PDB entry 6U0M | electron microscopy, 3.90 A resolution | chains B and D of the 13 polymer chains in the assembly

# Chain B
Protein: DNA replication complex GINS protein PSF2
Organism: Saccharomyces cerevisiae
UniProt: P40359 (PSF2_YEAST); residues 3-200 here = UniProt positions 3-200
Amino-acid sequence (198 residues; numbered 3 to 200; the number before each row is that of its first residue):
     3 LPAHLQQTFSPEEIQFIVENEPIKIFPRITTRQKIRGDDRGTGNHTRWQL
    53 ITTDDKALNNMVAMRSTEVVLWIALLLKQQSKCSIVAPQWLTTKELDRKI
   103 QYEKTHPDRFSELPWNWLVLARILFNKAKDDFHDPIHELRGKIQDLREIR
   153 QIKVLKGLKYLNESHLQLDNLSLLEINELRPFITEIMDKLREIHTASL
Not modelled in the structure: 33-49

# Chain D
Protein: DNA replication complex GINS protein SLD5
Organism: Saccharomyces cerevisiae
UniProt: Q03406 (SLD5_YEAST); numbering as in UniProt (aligned over 3-293)
Amino-acid sequence (291 residues; row label = number of the first residue in the row):
     3 INIDDILAELDKETTAVDSTKITQGSSSTTHRDANTIVGSSLDLNDKTQI
    53 YVSPQQDFSDLMKSWKNERCSPELLPYPHQLMKRLLNRISMQSQLIENIS
   103 MGFLDMQNASNANPPMPNESKLPLLCMETELERLKFVIRSYIRCRLSKID
   153 KFSLYLRQLNEDENSLISLTDLLSKDEIKYHDTHSLIWLKLVNDSILKYM
   203 PEELQAINDTEGSVNMIDEPDWNKFVFIHVNGPPDGKWNEDPLLQENEFG
   253 KPCYTVTIPDLKEEVELTIGSIYVMRYEVIRDLLRDDKVAL
Not modelled in the structure: 3-53, 111-120, 239-247
Curated features (UniProtKB/Swiss-Prot):
  - mutagenesis: Ser21 (S21P: In sld5-8; temperature-sensitive mutant; in association with P-66. Defective in DNA replication), Ser66 (S66P: In sld5-8; temperature-sensitive mutant; in association with P-21. Defective in DNA replication), Trp67 (W67R: In sld5-12; temperature-sensitive mutant. Defective in DNA replication), Lys150 (K150E: In sld5-2; temperature-sensitive mutant. Defective in DNA replication), Leu293 (L293P: In sld5-13; temperature-sensitive mutant. Defective in DNA replication)

# Interface between chain B and chain D
Pairs across the interface - 51 pairs, chain B then chain D:
  Leu3(B) with Arg145(D); Ser149(D); Asp152(D)
  Pro4(B) with Ser149(D)
  Leu7(B) with Arg71(D)
  Gln8(B) with Arg71(D)
  Gln9(B) with Arg71(D)
  Thr10(B) with Arg71(D), hydrogen bond (backbone-side chain)
  Phe11(B) with Arg71(D)
  Phe18(B) with Arg135(D)
  Ile19(B) with Met64(D), hydrophobic
  Glu21(B) with Arg135(D), salt bridge
  Asn22(B) with Arg135(D), hydrogen bond
  Gln51(B) with Pro125(D); Cys128(D)
  Leu52(B) with Cys128(D), hydrophobic
  Ile53(B) with Met129(D)
  Thr54(B) with Met129(D); Glu132(D)
  Thr55(B) with Pro56(D); Gln57(D); Gln94(D); Glu132(D)
  Asp56(B) with Gln57(D); Glu132(D)
  Asp57(B) with Gln57(D)
  Trp74(B) with Thr131(D); Glu132(D); Arg135(D)
  Leu79(B) with Leu124(D), hydrophobic
  Glu165(B) with Lys264(D)
  Ser166(B) with Lys264(D); Val276(D); Met277(D); Arg278(D)
  His167(B) with Lys264(D); Val267(D); Met277(D)
  Leu168(B) with Tyr275(D); Val276(D), hydrophobic
  Gln169(B) with Tyr275(D)
  Leu170(B) with Ser273(D); Ile274(D), hydrogen bond (backbone-backbone)
  Ile178(B) with Phe229(D), hydrophobic
  Arg182(B) with Phe229(D)
  Ile185(B) with Phe229(D), hydrophobic
  Thr186(B) with Phe227(D)
  Met189(B) with Phe227(D), hydrophobic
  Asp190(B) with Phe227(D)
  Arg193(B) with Asn225(D); Phe227(D)
Also at the interface, not in a pair above, chain B (35 interface residues in all): Trp50, His196
Also at the interface, not in a pair above, chain D (32 interface residues in all): Lys68, Cys72, Val139, Leu148, Lys226, Leu263

# Summary
Chain B and chain D form an interface of 35 and 32 residues respectively; the contacts include 3 hydrogen
bonds and 1 salt bridge. Polar pairs include Glu21(B)-Arg135(D), Thr10(B)-Arg71(D) and Asn22(B)-Arg135(D).
UniProt lists 5 mutagenesis sites on chain D.
Chain B is DNA replication complex GINS protein PSF2 and chain D is DNA replication complex GINS protein SLD5,
both from Saccharomyces cerevisiae; the structure, Structure of the S. cerevisiae replicative helicase CMG in
complex with a forked DNA, was determined by electron microscopy.
